1AHA - chain A; structure by X-ray diffraction, 2.20 A resolution.

== Chain A ==
Name: Alpha-momorcharin
From: Momordica charantia
Notes: EC 3.2.2.22
Reference sequence: P16094 (RIP1_MOMCH); residues 1-246 here correspond to UniProt positions 24-269 (UniProt number = residue number + 23)
Amino-acid sequence (246 residues; numbered 1 to 246; the number before each row is that of its first residue):
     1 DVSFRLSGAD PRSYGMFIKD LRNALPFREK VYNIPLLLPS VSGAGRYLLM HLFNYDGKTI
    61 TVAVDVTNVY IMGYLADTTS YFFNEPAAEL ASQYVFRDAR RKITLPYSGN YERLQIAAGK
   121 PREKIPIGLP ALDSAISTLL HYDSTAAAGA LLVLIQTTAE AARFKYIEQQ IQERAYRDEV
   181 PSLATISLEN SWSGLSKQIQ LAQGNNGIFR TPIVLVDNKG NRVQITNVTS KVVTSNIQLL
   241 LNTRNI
Ligand contacts: adenine (ADE): Val69, Tyr70, Ile71, Phe83, Gly109, Asn110, Tyr111, Ile155, Ala159, Glu160, Arg163
Curated features (UniProtKB/Swiss-Prot):
  - active site: Glu160
  - glycosylation: Asn227 (N-linked (GlcNAc...) asparagine)

== Overview ==
Bound to chain A: adenine. Curated annotation (UniProt) lists active-site residue Glu160.
Chain A is Alpha-momorcharin (Momordica charantia); the structure, The N-glycosidase mechanism of
ribosome-inactivating proteins implied by crystal structures of alpha-momorcharin, was determined by X-ray
diffraction together with 1AHB and 1AHC from the same study.
